Entry 1E2G (X-ray diffraction, 1.70 A resolution); this record covers chain A.

# Chain A
Name: Thymidylate kinase
Organism: Homo sapiens
Notes: EC 2.7.4.9
Reference sequence: P23919 (KTHY_HUMAN); numbering as in UniProt (aligned over 1-212)
Amino-acid sequence (215 residues; row label = number of the first residue in the row; numbers below 1 keep their minus sign (Gly-2 is residue -2)):
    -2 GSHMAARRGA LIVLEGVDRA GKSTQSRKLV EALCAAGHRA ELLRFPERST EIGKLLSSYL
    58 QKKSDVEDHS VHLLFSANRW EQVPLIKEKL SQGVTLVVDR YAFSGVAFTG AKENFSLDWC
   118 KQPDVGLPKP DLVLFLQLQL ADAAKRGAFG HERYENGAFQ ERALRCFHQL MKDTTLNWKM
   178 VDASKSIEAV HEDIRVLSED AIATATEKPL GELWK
Disordered / not traced: -2 to 3, 145-148
Construct notes: expression tag (-2 to 0); engineered mutation Ala200 (Arg in P23919)
Curated features (UniProtKB/Swiss-Prot):
  - region: Leu133 to Gln157 (LID)
  - binding site (ATP): Arg16 to Thr21, Arg97, Lys182, Arg192
  - modified residue: Ala2 (N-acetylalanine), Lys169 (N6-acetyllysine)
  - natural variant: Pro81 (P81L: In CONPM), Ala99 (A99T: In CONPM; uncertain significance), Asp128 (D128N: In CONPM)
Metal / ion sites: Mg2+: Ser20 (together with ADP)
Residues lining bound ligands:
  - ADP (adenosine-5'-diphosphate): Val14, Asp15, Arg16, Ala17, Gly18, Lys19, Ser20, Thr21, Arg143, Gly144, Ala180, Lys182, Ser183, Ile184, Val187
  - thymidine-5'-phosphate (TMP): Asp15, Phe42, Pro43, Arg45, Leu57, Phe72, Arg76, Arg97, Tyr98, Ser101, Gly102, Phe105, Tyr151
  - thymidine-5'-phosphate / thymidine-5'-diphosphate: Asp15, Phe42, Pro43, Arg45, Leu57, Phe72, Arg76, Arg97, Tyr98, Ser101, Gly102, Phe105, Glu149, Tyr151, Glu152
  - thymidine-5'-diphosphate (TYD): Asp15, Phe42, Pro43, Arg45, Leu57, Phe72, Arg76, Arg97, Tyr98, Ser101, Gly102, Phe105, Glu149, Tyr151, Glu152
Reported in the primary citation:
  - conformationally variable residues (loop rearrangement, side-chain flip): Asp15, Arg97
  - binding site for ADP: Arg16
  - binding site for thymidine-5'-diphosphate: Asp15, Arg45, Arg97
  - contacts within the chain: Asp15-Gln157, Phe42-Arg97 (hydrogen bond)
  - mutagenesis - R200A (kcat 0.7 s-1): unchanged catalytic activity

# Summary
Ligands of chain A: thymidine-5'-phosphate, ADP, thymidine-5'-diphosphate and thymidine-5'-phosphate /
thymidine-5'-diphosphate. UniProt lists 9 ATP-binding residues. From the paper: a binding site for
thymidine-5'-diphosphate at Asp15, Arg45 and Arg97; R200A leaves catalytic activity unchanged.
Chain A is Thymidylate kinase (Homo sapiens); the structure, Human thymidylate kinase complexed with ADP, TDP
and a magnesium-ion, was determined by X-ray diffraction, deposited together with 1E2D, 1E2E, 1E2F and 1E2Q.
